Entry 4G9C (X-ray diffraction, 3.50 A resolution); this record covers chain A.

Chain A:
Molecule: Serine/threonine-protein kinase B-raf
Organism: Homo sapiens
Notes: EC 2.7.11.1; fragment: Kinase Domain
UniProtKB: P15056 (BRAF_HUMAN); residues 432-726 here = UniProt positions 432-726
Sequence (307 residues; numbered 420 to 726; the number before each row is that of its first residue):
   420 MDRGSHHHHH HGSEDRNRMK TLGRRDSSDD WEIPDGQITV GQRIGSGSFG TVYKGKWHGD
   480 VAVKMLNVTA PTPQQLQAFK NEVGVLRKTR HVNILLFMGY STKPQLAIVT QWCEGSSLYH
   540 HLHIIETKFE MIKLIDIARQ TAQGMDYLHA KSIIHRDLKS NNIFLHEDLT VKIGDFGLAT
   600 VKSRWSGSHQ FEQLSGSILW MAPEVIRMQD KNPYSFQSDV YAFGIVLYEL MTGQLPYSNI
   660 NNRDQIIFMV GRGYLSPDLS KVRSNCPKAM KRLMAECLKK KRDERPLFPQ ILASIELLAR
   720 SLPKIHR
Unresolved in the structure: 420-447, 602-612, 724-726
Differences from the reference sequence: expression tag (420-431)
Ligand contacts: 0WP (3-{[3-(2-cyanopropan-2-yl)benzoyl]amino}-2,6-difluoro-N-(3-methoxy-2H-pyrazolo[3,4-b]pyridin-5-yl)benzamide): I463, V471, A481, V482, K483, E501, V504, L505, I513, L514, I527, T529, Q530, W531, C532, L567, I572, H574, F583, I592, G593, D594, F595, A598, T599
UniProt features mapped onto this chain:
  - active site: D576 (Proton acceptor)
  - binding site (ATP): I463 to V471, K483
  - site: M438, K439 (Breakpoint for translocation to form KIAA1549-BRAF fusion protein)
  - modified residue: S446 (Phosphoserine), S447 (Phosphoserine), R671 (Omega-N-methylarginine)
  - cross-link: K578 (Glycyl lysine isopeptide (Lys-Gly) (interchain with G-Cter in ubiquitin))

Summary:
Chain A binds compound 0WP. UniProt lists active-site residue D576 and 10 ATP-binding residues.
Chain A is Serine/threonine-protein kinase B-raf (Homo sapiens); the structure, Human B-Raf Kinase Domain
bound to a Type II Pyrazolopyridine Inhibitor, was determined by X-ray diffraction, deposited together with
4G9R.
